Entry 9AXD (electron microscopy, 3.80 A resolution); this record covers chains C and D of the 8 polymer chains in the assembly.

# Chain C
Name: Surface protein gp120
Source organism: Human immunodeficiency virus 1
Reference sequence: Q2N0S6 (Q2N0S6_9HIV1); the author numbering skips numbers that UniProt does not, so the offset changes along the chain: 31-397 = UniProt 30-396; 399-510 = UniProt 397-508
Sequence (514 residues; each row starts with the number of its first residue; note: 1 number in that range is skipped by the numbering (no residue carries it; nothing is unmodelled there); numbers below 1 keep their minus sign (Met-4 is residue -4)):
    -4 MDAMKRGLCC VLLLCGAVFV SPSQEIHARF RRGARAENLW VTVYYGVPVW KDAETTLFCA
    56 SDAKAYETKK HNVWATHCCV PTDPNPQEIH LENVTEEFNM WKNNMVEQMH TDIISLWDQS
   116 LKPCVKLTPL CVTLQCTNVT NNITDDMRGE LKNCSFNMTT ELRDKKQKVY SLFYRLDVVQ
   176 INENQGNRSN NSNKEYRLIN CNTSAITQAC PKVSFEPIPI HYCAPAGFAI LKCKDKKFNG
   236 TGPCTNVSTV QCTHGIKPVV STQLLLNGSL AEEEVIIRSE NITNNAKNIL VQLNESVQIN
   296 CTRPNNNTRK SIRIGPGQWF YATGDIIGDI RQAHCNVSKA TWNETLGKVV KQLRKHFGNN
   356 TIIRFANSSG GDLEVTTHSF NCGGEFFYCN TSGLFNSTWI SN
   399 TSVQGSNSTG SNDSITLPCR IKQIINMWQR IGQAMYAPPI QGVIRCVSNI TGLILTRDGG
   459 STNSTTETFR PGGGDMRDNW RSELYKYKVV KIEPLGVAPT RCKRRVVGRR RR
Unresolved in the structure: -4 to 32, 180-187, 399-408, 504-510
Cystine bridges: Cys54-Cys73, Cys119-Cys205, Cys126-Cys196, Cys131-Cys149, Cys218-Cys247, Cys228-Cys239, Cys296-Cys330, Cys377-Cys444, Cys384-Cys417
Covalently attached groups: N-acetylglucosamine (NAG) linked to Asn88, Asn133, Asn137, Asn148, Asn152, Asn197, Asn234, Asn241, Asn276, Asn289, Asn295, Asn301, Asn331, Asn338, Asn362, Asn385, Asn391, Asn447; glycan linked to Asn262
Sequence notes: initiating methionine (-4); expression tag (-3 to 30); conflict Lys64 (Glu63 in Q2N0S6), Cys73 (Ala72 in Q2N0S6), Thr240 (Pro239 in Q2N0S6), Asn241 (Ser240 in Q2N0S6), Ile271 (Met270 in Q2N0S6), Leu288 (Phe287 in Q2N0S6), Glu290 (Thr289 in Q2N0S6), Ser291 (Pro290 in Q2N0S6), Trp314 (Ala313 in Q2N0S6), Asn331 (Thr330 in Q2N0S6), Cys500 (Ala498 in Q2N0S6), Arg508 (Glu506 in Q2N0S6), Arg509 (Lys507 in Q2N0S6)

# Chain D
Name: Transmembrane protein gp41
Source organism: Human immunodeficiency virus 1
Reference sequence: Q2N0S6 (Q2N0S6_9HIV1); residues 510-664 here correspond to UniProt positions 507-661 (UniProt number = residue number - 3)
Sequence (155 residues; each row starts with the number of its first residue):
   510 RRAVGIGAVF LGFLGAAGST MGAASMTLTV QARNLLSGIV QQQSNLLRAP ECQQHLLKLT
   570 VWGIKQLQAR VLAVERYLRD QQLLGIWGCS GKLICCTNVP WNSTWSNRNL SEIWDNMTWL
   630 QWDKEISNYT QIIYGLLEES QNQQEKNEQD LLALD
Unresolved in the structure: 510-519, 551-559, 664
Cystine bridges: Cys598-Cys604
Covalently attached groups: N-acetylglucosamine (NAG) linked to Asn611, Asn618, Asn637
Sequence notes: conflict Arg510 (Lys507 in Q2N0S6), Pro559 (Ile556 in Q2N0S6), Cys561 (Ala558 in Q2N0S6), Cys605 (Thr602 in Q2N0S6), Thr613 (Ser610 in Q2N0S6)

# Interface between chain C and chain D
Residue-residue contacts - 102 pairs, chain C then chain D:
  Leu34(C) - Pro609(D)
  Leu34(C) - Trp610(D)  hydrogen bond (backbone-backbone)
  Leu34(C) - Leu619(D)  hydrophobic
  Trp35(C) - Thr606(D)
  Trp35(C) - Asn607(D)
  Trp35(C) - Val608(D)
  Trp35(C) - Pro609(D)
  Trp35(C) - Trp610(D)
  Val36(C) - Thr606(D)
  Val36(C) - Val608(D)  hydrogen bond (backbone-backbone)
  Val36(C) - Trp610(D)  hydrophobic
  Val36(C) - Trp614(D)  hydrophobic
  Thr37(C) - Cys604(D)  hydrogen bond (side chain-backbone)
  Val38(C) - Leu593(D)  hydrophobic
  Val38(C) - Trp596(D)  hydrophobic
  Val38(C) - Leu602(D)
  Val38(C) - Ile603(D)
  Val38(C) - Cys604(D)  hydrogen bond (backbone-backbone)
  Val38(C) - Leu646(D)  hydrophobic
  Tyr39(C) - Leu537(D)  hydrophobic
  Tyr39(C) - Leu602(D)
  Tyr39(C) - Ile603(D)  hydrophobic
  Tyr39(C) - Trp623(D)
  Tyr39(C) - Trp628(D)  hydrophobic
  Tyr40(C) - Leu537(D)
  Tyr40(C) - Leu544(D)
  Tyr40(C) - Tyr586(D)
  Tyr40(C) - Asp589(D)
  Tyr40(C) - Gln590(D)
  Tyr40(C) - Leu593(D)  hydrophobic
  Tyr40(C) - Leu602(D)  hydrogen bond (backbone-backbone)
  Gly41(C) - Leu537(D)
  Gly41(C) - Gln540(D)
  Val42(C) - Leu537(D)
  Val42(C) - Trp628(D)  hydrophobic
  Pro43(C) - Leu523(D)  hydrophobic
  Pro43(C) - Gln540(D)
  Val44(C) - Trp628(D)
  Val44(C) - Leu629(D)
  Trp45(C) - Leu523(D)  hydrophobic
  Trp45(C) - Ala526(D)  hydrophobic
  Trp45(C) - Leu629(D)
  Lys46(C) - Asp632(D)  salt bridge
  Phe53(C) - Val549(D)  hydrophobic
  Phe53(C) - Gln575(D)
  Cys54(C) - Trp571(D)  hydrophobic
  Lys64(C) - Cys561(D)
  Thr71(C) - His564(D)
  His72(C) - His564(D)
  His72(C) - Trp571(D)  hydrogen bond (backbone-side chain)
  Cys73(C) - Trp571(D)  hydrophobic
  Cys74(C) - Glu560(D)
  Cys74(C) - Cys561(D)
  Cys74(C) - Leu565(D)  hydrophobic
  Ile84(C) - Gly521(D)
  Ile84(C) - Phe522(D)
  Leu86(C) - Leu523(D)
  Glu87(C) - Gly527(D)
  Asn88(C) - Gly527(D)
  Val89(C) - Gly527(D)
  Glu91(C) - Leu629(D)
  Asp107(C) - Lys574(D)  salt bridge
  Ser110(C) - Thr569(D)
  Ser110(C) - Val570(D)
  Leu111(C) - Trp571(D)  hydrophobic
  Gln114(C) - Thr569(D)  hydrogen bond
  Ala219(C) - Ile548(D)
  Ala221(C) - Leu544(D)
  Ala221(C) - Gly547(D)
  Ala221(C) - Ala582(D)
  Gly222(C) - Leu544(D)
  Ala224(C) - Phe522(D)  hydrophobic
  Thr244(C) - Leu523(D)
  Gln246(C) - Ile548(D)
  Ile490(C) - Phe522(D)  hydrophobic
  Ile490(C) - Arg585(D)  hydrogen bond (backbone-side chain)
  Pro492(C) - Leu544(D)  hydrophobic
  Pro492(C) - Asp589(D)
  Leu493(C) - Asp589(D)
  Leu493(C) - Leu592(D)  hydrophobic
  Leu493(C) - Trp596(D)  hydrophobic
  Val495(C) - Trp628(D)
  Val495(C) - Trp631(D)  hydrogen bond (backbone-side chain)
  Val495(C) - Ile635(D)  hydrophobic
  Val495(C) - Ile642(D)  hydrophobic
  Ala496(C) - Trp623(D)  hydrophobic
  Ala496(C) - Trp628(D)  hydrophobic
  Pro497(C) - Trp610(D)  hydrophobic
  Pro497(C) - Leu619(D)
  Pro497(C) - Ile622(D)  hydrophobic
  Pro497(C) - Trp623(D)  hydrogen bond (backbone-side chain)
  Pro497(C) - Trp631(D)
  Arg499(C) - Leu619(D)
  Cys500(C) - Cys605(D)  disulfide
  Lys501(C) - Thr606(D)
  Arg502(C) - Trp596(D)  hydrogen bond (side chain-backbone)
  Arg502(C) - Gly597(D)  hydrogen bond (side chain-backbone)
  Arg502(C) - Cys605(D)  hydrogen bond (side chain-backbone)
  Arg502(C) - Thr606(D)
  Arg502(C) - Asn607(D)  hydrogen bond (backbone-side chain)
  Arg502(C) - Gln650(D)  hydrogen bond
  Arg502(C) - Gln653(D)  hydrogen bond
Other interface residues (no listed pair), chain C (55 interface residues in all): Thr50, Thr51, Val75, Pro76, Cys218, Pro220, Phe223, Lys489, Thr498
Other interface residues (no listed pair), chain D (62 interface residues in all): Gly524, Ala525, Met530, Ala533, Ser534, Ala541, Asn543, Leu545, Ala578, Leu581, Tyr643
Inter-chain disulfides: Cys500(C)-Cys605(D)

# In short
55 residues of chain C and 62 residues of chain D are in contact; the contacts include 1 disulfide bond, 16
hydrogen bonds and 2 salt bridges. Polar pairs include Lys46(C)-Asp632(D), Asp107(C)-Lys574(D) and
Thr37(C)-Cys604(D).
Here chain C is Surface protein gp120 and chain D is Transmembrane protein gp41, both from Human
immunodeficiency virus 1. Entry 9AXD (HIV BG505.v5.2 (N289/N241) SOSIP Env in Complex with gp120-Interface pAb
from Rh.33203) was determined by electron microscopy together with 9ATZ, 9AXI, 9AXK, 9AY6, 9AYS and 9AYV from
the same study.
